Entry 3AVG (X-ray diffraction, 1.70 A resolution); this record covers chains A and F of the 4 polymer chains in the assembly.

== Chain A ==
Name: Integrase
Organism: Human immunodeficiency virus type 1
Notes: fragment: CCD domain
Reference sequence: P12497 (POL_HV1N5); residues 50-212 here correspond to UniProt positions 1197-1359 (UniProt number = residue number + 1147)
Sequence (183 residues; numbered 30 to 212; the number before each row is that of its first residue):
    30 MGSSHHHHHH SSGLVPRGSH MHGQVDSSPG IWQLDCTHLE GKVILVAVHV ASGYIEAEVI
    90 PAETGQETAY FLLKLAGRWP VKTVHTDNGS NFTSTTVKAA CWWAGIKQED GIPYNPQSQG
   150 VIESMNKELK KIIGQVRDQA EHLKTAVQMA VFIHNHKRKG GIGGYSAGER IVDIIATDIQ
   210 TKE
Not modelled in the structure: 30-56, 189-192, 210-212
Differences from the reference sequence: expression tag (30-49); engineered mutation S56 (Cys1203 in P12497), D139 (Phe1286 in P12497), H185 (Phe1332 in P12497)
Swiss-Prot annotation at these positions:
  - binding site (Mg(2+)): D64, D116, E152

== Chain F ==
Name: LEDGF peptide
Sequence (8 residues; each row starts with the number of its first residue):
     1 ADKIDNLD
Glycans and other covalent adducts: covalent link A1-D8

== How chain A and chain F interact ==
Contacting residue pairs (12):
  D167(A) - K3(F)  hydrogen bond (backbone-side chain)
  Q168(A) - K3(F)
  Q168(A) - I4(F)  hydrogen bond (backbone-backbone)
  A169(A) - K3(F)
  A169(A) - D5(F)
  E170(A) - K3(F)
  E170(A) - D5(F)  hydrogen bond (backbone-side chain)
  E170(A) - N6(F)  hydrogen bond
  H171(A) - D5(F)  salt bridge
  T174(A) - I4(F)
  T174(A) - D5(F)  hydrogen bond
  M178(A) - I4(F)  hydrophobic

== Summary ==
7 residues of chain A face 4 of chain F across their interface, with 5 hydrogen bonds and 1 salt bridge. Polar
pairs include H171(A)-D5(F), D167(A)-K3(F) and E170(A)-D5(F). UniProt lists 3 Mg2+-binding residues on chain
A.
Chain A is Integrase (Human immunodeficiency virus type 1) and chain F is LEDGF peptide; the structure,
Crystal structures of novel allosteric peptide inhibitors of HIV integrase in the LEDGF binding site, was
determined by X-ray diffraction, deposited together with 3AV9, 3AVA, 3AVB, 3AVC, 3AVF, 3AVH and 6 further
entries.
